2IVE - chain A; structure by X-ray diffraction, 2.70 A resolution.

Chain A:
Protein: Protoporphyrinogen oxidase
Organism: Myxococcus xanthus
UniProt: P56601 (PPOX_MYXXA); residues 4-471 here = UniProt positions 4-471
Chain sequence (478 residues; row label = number of the first residue in the row; numbers below 1 keep their minus sign (Met-6 is residue -6)):
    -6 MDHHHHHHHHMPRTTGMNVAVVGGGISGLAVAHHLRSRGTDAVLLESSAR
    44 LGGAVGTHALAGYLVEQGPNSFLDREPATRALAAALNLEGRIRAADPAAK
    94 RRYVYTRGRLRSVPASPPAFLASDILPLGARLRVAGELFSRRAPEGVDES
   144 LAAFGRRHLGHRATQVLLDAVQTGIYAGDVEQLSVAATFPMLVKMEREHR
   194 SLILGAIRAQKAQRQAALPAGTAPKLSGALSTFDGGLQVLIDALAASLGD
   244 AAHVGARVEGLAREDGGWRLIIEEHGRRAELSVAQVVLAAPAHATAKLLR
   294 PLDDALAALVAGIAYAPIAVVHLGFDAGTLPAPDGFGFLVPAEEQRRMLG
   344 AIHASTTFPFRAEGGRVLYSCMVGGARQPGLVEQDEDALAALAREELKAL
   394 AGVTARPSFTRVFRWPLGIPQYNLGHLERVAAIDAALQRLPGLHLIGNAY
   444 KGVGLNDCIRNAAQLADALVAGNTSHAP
Disordered / not traced: -6 to 9, 210-213, 465-471
Residues lining bound ligands:
  - FAD (flavin-adenine dinucleotide): Val15, Gly16, Gly17, Gly18, Ile19, Ser20, Gly21, Leu38, Glu39, Ser40, Ser41, Gly45, Gly46, Ala47, Val48, Gly61, Pro62, Asn63, Ser64, Ala249, Arg250, Val251, Ala282, Ala283, Pro284, Ala287, Leu291, Ile311, Trp408, Ile412, Gly440, Asn441, Val446, Gly447, Leu448, Cys451
  - TWN ((3S)-3-[(2S,3S,4R)-3,4-dimethyltetrahydrofuran-2-yl]butyl laurate): Leu66, Arg95, Thr166, Gly167, Ile168, Ala170, Ile311, Phe329, Gly330, Phe331, Leu332, Gly343, Ala344, Ile345, Met365, Ile412, Gly447
UniProt features mapped onto this chain:
  - binding site (FAD): Gly16 to Gly21, Glu39, Ser40, Ala47, Gly61 to Ser64, Val251, Trp408, Val446 to Leu448
What the authors report for this chain:
  - contacts within the chain: Asn63-Arg354 (hydrogen bond), Asn63-Ser363 (water-mediated contact), Glu59-Asn63 (water-mediated contact)
  - binding site for flavin-adenine dinucleotide: Asn63

Summary:
Chain A binds flavin-adenine dinucleotide and compound TWN. From UniProt: 18 FAD-binding residues. The paper
reports a binding site for flavin-adenine dinucleotide at Asn63; contacts within the chain involving Asn63,
Arg354 and Ser363 among others.
Chain A is Protoporphyrinogen oxidase (Myxococcus xanthus); the structure, Structure of protoporphyrinogen
oxidase from Myxococcus xanthus, was determined by X-ray diffraction (same publication as 2IVD).
